Entry 4FZG (X-ray diffraction, 3.00 A resolution); this record covers chains O and P of the 32 polymer chains in the assembly.

[Chain O]
Name: Proteasome component Y7
Organism: Saccharomyces cerevisiae
Notes: EC 3.4.25.1
UniProtKB: P23639 (PSA2_YEAST); residues 1-250 here = UniProt positions 1-250
Amino-acid sequence (250 residues; row label = number of the first residue in the row):
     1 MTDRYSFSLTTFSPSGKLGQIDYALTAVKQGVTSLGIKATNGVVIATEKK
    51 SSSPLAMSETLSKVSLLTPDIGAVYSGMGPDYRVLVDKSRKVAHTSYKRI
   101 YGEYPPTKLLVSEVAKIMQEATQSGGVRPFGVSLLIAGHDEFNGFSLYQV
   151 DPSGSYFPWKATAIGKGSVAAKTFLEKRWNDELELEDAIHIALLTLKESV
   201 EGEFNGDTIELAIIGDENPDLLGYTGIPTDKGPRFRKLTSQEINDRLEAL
UniProt features mapped onto this chain:
  - cross-link: Lys108 (Glycyl lysine isopeptide (Lys-Gly) (interchain with G-Cter in ubiquitin))

[Chain P]
Name: Proteasome component Y13
Organism: Saccharomyces cerevisiae
Notes: EC 3.4.25.1
UniProtKB: P23638 (PSA4_YEAST); residues 1-244 here correspond to UniProt positions 2-245 (UniProt number = residue number + 1)
Amino-acid sequence (244 residues; each row starts with the number of its first residue):
     1 GSRRYDSRTTIFSPEGRLYQVEYALESISHAGTAIGIMASDGIVLAAERK
    51 VTSTLLEQDTSTEKLYKLNDKIAVAVAGLTADAEILINTARIHAQNYLKT
   101 YNEDIPVEILVRRLSDIKQGYTQHGGLRPFGVSFIYAGYDDRYGYQLYTS
   151 NPSGNYTGWKAISVGANTSAAQTLLQMDYKDDMKVDDAIELALKTLSKTT
   201 DSSALTYDRLEFATIRKGANDGEVYQKIFKPQEIKDILVKTGIT
UniProt features mapped onto this chain:
  - cross-link (Glycyl lysine isopeptide (Lys-Gly)): Lys99 (interchain with G-Cter in ubiquitin), Lys198 (interchain with G-Cter in ubiquitin), Lys230 (interchain with G-Cter in ubiquitin)

[Chain O / chain P interface]
Contacting residue pairs - 66 pairs, chain O then chain P:
  Arg4(O) - Ser2(P)
  Tyr5(O) - Ser2(P)
  Tyr5(O) - Tyr5(P)
  Ser6(O) - Gly125(P)
  Ser6(O) - Leu127(P)
  Phe7(O) - Ser2(P)
  Phe7(O) - Tyr5(P)
  Phe7(O) - Asp6(P)
  Phe7(O) - Gly126(P)
  Ser8(O) - Gly126(P)  hydrogen bond (backbone-backbone)
  Ser8(O) - Leu127(P)
  Ser8(O) - Arg128(P)  hydrogen bond (side chain-backbone)
  Thr10(O) - Arg128(P)
  Thr11(O) - Ser7(P)
  Thr11(O) - Thr9(P)
  Thr11(O) - Gln20(P)
  Phe12(O) - Gln20(P)
  Phe12(O) - Tyr23(P)
  Phe12(O) - Ala24(P)  hydrophobic
  Phe12(O) - Ser27(P)
  Phe12(O) - Arg128(P)
  Phe12(O) - Pro129(P)
  Phe12(O) - Gly131(P)
  Ser13(O) - Tyr23(P)
  Pro14(O) - Tyr23(P)  hydrophobic
  Pro14(O) - Glu26(P)
  Ser15(O) - Glu26(P)
  Ser15(O) - His30(P)
  Gly16(O) - Tyr23(P)
  Gly16(O) - Glu26(P)
  Gly16(O) - Ser27(P)  hydrogen bond (backbone-side chain)
  Leu18(O) - Arg128(P)
  Lys38(O) - Glu57(P)  salt bridge
  Ser112(O) - Glu84(P)  hydrogen bond
  Lys116(O) - Ile85(P)
  Gln119(O) - Ala81(P)
  Gln119(O) - Asp82(P)  hydrogen bond
  Gln119(O) - Ile85(P)
  Gln119(O) - Arg128(P)
  Thr122(O) - Arg128(P)  hydrogen bond (backbone-side chain)
  Gln123(O) - Tyr121(P)
  Gln123(O) - Leu127(P)
  Gln123(O) - Arg128(P)  hydrogen bond (side chain-backbone)
  Gln123(O) - Pro129(P)
  Gln123(O) - Phe130(P)
  Gly125(O) - Leu127(P)
  Tyr148(O) - Thr60(P)
  Ser153(O) - Ala81(P)
  Gly154(O) - Ala81(P)
  Tyr156(O) - Glu84(P)  hydrogen bond
  Phe157(O) - Leu56(P)  hydrophobic
  Pro158(O) - Leu56(P)
  Pro158(O) - Glu57(P)  hydrogen bond (backbone-backbone)
  Pro158(O) - Thr60(P)
  Trp159(O) - Ser53(P)
  Trp159(O) - Leu55(P)
  Trp159(O) - Leu56(P)
  Trp159(O) - Glu57(P)
  Lys160(O) - Thr54(P)  hydrogen bond (side chain-backbone)
  Lys160(O) - Leu55(P)  hydrogen bond (backbone-backbone)
  Lys160(O) - Leu56(P)  hydrogen bond (side chain-backbone)
  Lys160(O) - Glu57(P)
  Ala161(O) - Leu55(P)
  Glu176(O) - Thr54(P)  hydrogen bond
  Glu176(O) - Leu55(P)
  Trp179(O) - Leu55(P)  hydrophobic
Also at the interface, not in a pair above, chain O (33 interface residues in all): Ser124, Ser155
Also at the interface, not in a pair above, chain P (32 interface residues in all): Ser61, Leu79, Thr80

[Summary]
The interface between chain O and chain P involves 33 residues on one side and 32 on the other; the contacts
include 13 hydrogen bonds and 1 salt bridge. Among the polar pairs are Lys38(O)-Glu57(P), Ser8(O)-Arg128(P)
and Gly16(O)-Ser27(P).
Here chain O is Proteasome component Y7 and chain P is Proteasome component Y13, both from Saccharomyces
cerevisiae. Entry 4FZG (20S yeast proteasome in complex with glidobactin) was determined by X-ray diffraction
(same publication as 4FZC).
